2FS5 - chains A and B; structure by X-ray diffraction, 1.95 A resolution.

# Chain A (and B)
Name: TDP-Fucosamine acetyltransferase
Source organism: Escherichia coli
Notes: chain B of this document is another copy of the same molecule, construct and numbering; everything in this record applies to it too
UniProt: Q8FBQ3 (Q8FBQ3_ECOL6); residue numbers follow UniProt; this construct covers 2-224
Amino-acid sequence (235 residues; row label = number of the first residue in the row; numbers below 1 keep their minus sign (Met-10 is residue -10)):
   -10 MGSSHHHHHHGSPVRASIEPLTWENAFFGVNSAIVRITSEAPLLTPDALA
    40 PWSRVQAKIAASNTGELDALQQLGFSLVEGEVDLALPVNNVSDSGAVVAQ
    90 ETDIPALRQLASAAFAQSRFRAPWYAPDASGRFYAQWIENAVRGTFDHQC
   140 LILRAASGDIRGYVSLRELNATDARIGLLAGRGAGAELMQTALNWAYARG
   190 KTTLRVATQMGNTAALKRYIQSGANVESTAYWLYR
Disordered / not traced: -10 to 2
Sequence notes: cloning artifact (-10 to -7, 0-1); expression tag (-6 to -1)
Metal / ion sites: Zn2+: Asp136, Glu157
Swiss-Prot annotation at these positions:
  - active site: Tyr208 (Proton donor)
  - binding site (acetyl-CoA): Leu168 to Gly174, Asn201, Arg207
Reported in the primary citation:
  - Zn2+ coordination: Asp136, Glu157
  - self-association interface (contacts with another copy of this molecule): Asp57, Asn214, Thr218, Tyr220
  - catalytic residues: Tyr208 (proposed by the authors, not directly observed)

# How chain A and chain B interact
Pairs across the interface (56; chain A residue first):
  Ala50(A) - Met199(B)  hydrophobic
  Ala50(A) - Gly200(B)
  Ser51(A) - Gly200(B)
  Thr53(A) - Arg110(B)
  Leu56(A) - Leu66(B)
  Leu56(A) - Val67(B)
  Asp57(A) - Arg110(B)  salt bridge
  Asp57(A) - Pro112(B)
  Gln60(A) - Ser65(B)
  Gln60(A) - Leu66(B)
  Ser65(A) - Gln60(B)
  Leu66(A) - Leu56(B)
  Leu66(A) - Gln60(B)  hydrogen bond (backbone-side chain)
  Leu66(A) - Leu66(B)  hydrophobic
  Leu66(A) - Tyr220(B)  hydrophobic
  Val67(A) - Leu56(B)
  Glu68(A) - Tyr220(B)
  Gly69(A) - Tyr220(B)  hydrogen bond (backbone-side chain)
  Glu70(A) - Met199(B)
  Val71(A) - Met199(B)  hydrophobic
  Arg110(A) - Thr53(B)
  Arg110(A) - Leu56(B)
  Arg110(A) - Asp57(B)  salt bridge
  Pro112(A) - Asp57(B)
  Met199(A) - Ala50(B)  hydrophobic
  Met199(A) - Glu70(B)
  Met199(A) - Val71(B)  hydrophobic
  Met199(A) - Met199(B)  hydrophobic
  Met199(A) - Thr218(B)  hydrogen bond (backbone-side chain)
  Gly200(A) - Ala50(B)
  Gly200(A) - Ser51(B)
  Gly200(A) - Thr218(B)
  Thr202(A) - Thr218(B)
  Leu205(A) - Asn214(B)
  Lys206(A) - Asn214(B)  hydrogen bond (backbone-side chain)
  Lys206(A) - Val215(B)
  Ile209(A) - Ile209(B)  hydrophobic
  Ile209(A) - Ala213(B)
  Ile209(A) - Asn214(B)
  Ile209(A) - Val215(B)  hydrophobic
  Gln210(A) - Asn214(B)
  Ala213(A) - Ile209(B)
  Asn214(A) - Leu205(B)
  Asn214(A) - Lys206(B)  hydrogen bond (side chain-backbone)
  Asn214(A) - Ile209(B)
  Asn214(A) - Gln210(B)
  Val215(A) - Lys206(B)
  Val215(A) - Ile209(B)  hydrophobic
  Thr218(A) - Met199(B)  hydrogen bond (side chain-backbone)
  Thr218(A) - Gly200(B)
  Thr218(A) - Thr202(B)
  Ala219(A) - Met199(B)
  Tyr220(A) - Leu66(B)
  Tyr220(A) - Glu68(B)
  Tyr220(A) - Gly69(B)  hydrogen bond (side chain-backbone)
  Tyr220(A) - Met199(B)
Other interface residues (no listed pair), chain A (33 interface residues in all): Gln106, Ala111, Trp113, Glu216, Ser217
Other interface residues (no listed pair), chain B (32 interface residues in all): Gln106, Trp113, Glu216, Ser217, Ala219

# Summary
33 residues of chain A and 32 residues of chain B are in contact; the contacts include 7 hydrogen bonds and 2
salt bridges. Among the polar pairs are Asp57(A)-Arg110(B), Leu66(A)-Gln60(B) and Gly69(A)-Tyr220(B). The
paper reports the catalytic residue Tyr208(A); Zn2+ coordination by Asp136(A) and Glu157(A).
Chain A and chain B are both TDP-Fucosamine acetyltransferase (Escherichia coli); the structure, Crystal
structure of TDP-fucosamine acetyltransferase (WecD)- apo form, was determined by X-ray diffraction.
